7PFU - chains O and I of the 20 polymer chains in the assembly; structure by electron microscopy, 5.00 A resolution (low resolution: residue-level contacts below are approximate; hydrogen-bond / salt-bridge calls are withheld).

== Chain O ==
Molecule: Histone H3.2
Organism: Homo sapiens
Reference sequence: Q71DI3 (H32_HUMAN); residues 0-135 here correspond to UniProt positions 1-136 (UniProt number = residue number + 1)
Amino-acid sequence (136 residues; each row starts with the number of its first residue; numbering starts at 0):
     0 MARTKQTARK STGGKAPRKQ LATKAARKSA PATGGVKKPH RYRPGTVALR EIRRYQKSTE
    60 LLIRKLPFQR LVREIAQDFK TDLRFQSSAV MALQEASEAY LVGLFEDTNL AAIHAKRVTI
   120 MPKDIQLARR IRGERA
Not modelled in the structure: 0-36, 134-135
Construct notes: engineered mutation Ala110 (Cys111 in Q71DI3)
Curated features (UniProtKB/Swiss-Prot):
  - modified residue: Arg2 (Asymmetric dimethylarginine), Thr3 (Phosphothreonine), Lys4 (Allysine), Gln5 (5-glutamyl dopamine), Thr6 (Phosphothreonine), Arg8 (Citrulline), Lys9 (N6,N6,N6-trimethyllysine), Ser10 (ADP-ribosylserine), Thr11 (Phosphothreonine), Lys14 (N6-(2-hydroxyisobutyryl)lysine), Arg17 (Asymmetric dimethylarginine), Lys18 (N6-(2-hydroxyisobutyryl)lysine), Lys23 (N6-(2-hydroxyisobutyryl)lysine), Arg26 (Citrulline), Lys27 (N6,N6,N6-trimethyllysine), Ser28 (ADP-ribosylserine), Lys36 (N6,N6,N6-trimethyllysine), Lys37 (N6-methyllysine), Tyr41 (Phosphotyrosine), Lys56 (N6,N6,N6-trimethyllysine) and 8 more in UniProt
  - lipidation: Lys18 (N6-decanoyllysine)

== Chain I ==
Molecule: 828-nt DNA strand
Organism: synthetic construct
Sequence (828 nucleotides; numbered 1 to 828; the number before each row is that of its first residue):
     1 ATCCTGGCCG CCACTGGCCG CCACTGGCCA CTGGAGAATC CCGGTGCCGA GGCCGCTCAA
    61 TTGGTCGTAG ACAGCTCTAG CACCGCTTAA ACGCACGTAC GCGCTGTCCC CCGCGTTTTA
   121 ACCGCCAAGG GGATTACTCC CTAGTCTCCA GGCACGTGTC ACATATATAC ATCCTGTGCA
   181 TGTAAGTGCA TGTAAGTGCA TGTAAGTACT CTGGCCGCCA CTGGCCGCCA CTGGCCACTG
   241 GAGAATCCCG GTGCCGAGGC CGCTCAATTG GTCGTAGACA GCTCTAGCAC CGCTTAAACG
   301 CACGTACGCG CTGTCCCCCG CGTTTTAACC GCCAAGGGGA TTACTCCCTA GTCTCCAGGC
   361 ACGTGTCACA TATATACATC CTGTGCATGT AAGTGCATGT AAGTGCATGT AAGTACTCTG
   421 GCCGCCACTG GCCGCCACTG GCCACTGGAG AATCCCGGTG CCGAGGCCGC TCAATTGGTC
   481 GTAGACAGCT CTAGCACCGC TTAAACGCAC GTACGCGCTG TCCCCCGCGT TTTAACCGCC
   541 AAGGGGATTA CTCCCTAGTC TCCAGGCACG TGTCACATAT ATACATCCTG TGCATGTAAG
   601 TGCATGTAAG TGCATGTAAG TACTCTGGCC GCCACTGGCC GCCACTGGCC ACTGGAGAAT
   661 CCCGGTGCCG AGGCCGCTCA ATTGGTCGTA GACAGCTCTA GCACCGCTTA AACGCACGTA
   721 CGCGCTGTCC CCCGCGTTTT AACCGCCAAG GGGATTACTC CCTAGTCTCC AGGCACGTGT
   781 CACATATATA CATCCTGTGC ATGTAAGTGC ATGTAAGTGC ATGTAGAT
Not modelled in the structure: 1-15, 193-429, 607-828

== Interface between chain O and chain I ==
Pairs across the interface - 23 pairs, chain O then chain I:
  Lys37(O) - DT589(I)
  His39(O) - DC588(I)
  Arg40(O) - DT589(I)
  Tyr41(O) - DC588(I)
  Arg42(O) - DA513(I)
  Arg42(O) - DC588(I)
  Pro43(O) - DA513(I)
  Thr45(O) - DC587(I)
  Thr45(O) - DC588(I)
  Arg63(O) - DA504(I)
  Arg63(O) - DA505(I)
  Gln68(O) - DC495(I)
  Arg72(O) - DC495(I)
  Arg83(O) - DC495(I)
  Phe84(O) - DG494(I)
  Phe84(O) - DC495(I)
  Gln85(O) - DG494(I)
  Ser86(O) - DG494(I)
  Arg116(O) - DG515(I)
  Val117(O) - DC514(I)
  Val117(O) - DG515(I)
  Thr118(O) - DC514(I)
  Thr118(O) - DG515(I)
Interface residues without a listed pair, chain O (19 interface residues in all): Lys115, Met120
Interface residues without a listed pair, chain I (15 interface residues in all): DA509, DC510, DT512, DC516, DG590

== Summary ==
19 residues of chain O and 15 residues of chain I are in contact.
Here chain O is Histone H3.2 (Homo sapiens) and chain I is an 828-nt DNA strand (synthetic construct). Entry
7PFU (Nucleosome stack of the 4x207 nucleosome array containing H1) was determined by electron microscopy,
deposited together with 7PET, 7PEU, 7PEV, 7PEW, 7PEX, 7PEY and 16 further entries.
